6MUT - chains E and G of the 8 polymer chains in the assembly; structure by electron microscopy, 3.10 A resolution.

[Chain E]
Protein: Uncharacterized protein Csm4
Source organism: Thermococcus onnurineus
Reference sequence: B6YWC1 (B6YWC1_THEON); numbering as in UniProt (aligned over 1-289)
Sequence (289 residues; row label = number of the first residue in the row):
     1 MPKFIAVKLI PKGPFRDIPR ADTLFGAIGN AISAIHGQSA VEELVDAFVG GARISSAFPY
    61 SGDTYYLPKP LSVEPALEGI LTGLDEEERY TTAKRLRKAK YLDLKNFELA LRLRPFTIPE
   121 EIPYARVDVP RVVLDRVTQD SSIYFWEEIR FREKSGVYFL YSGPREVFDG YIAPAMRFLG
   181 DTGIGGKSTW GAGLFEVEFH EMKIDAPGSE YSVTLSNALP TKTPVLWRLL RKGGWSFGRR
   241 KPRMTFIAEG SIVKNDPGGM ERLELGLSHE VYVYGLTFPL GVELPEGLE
Unresolved in the structure: 1, 288-289
From the paper describing this entry:
  - mutagenesis - Y144A, W235A: unchanged catalytic activity

[Chain G]
Molecule: 38-nt RNA strand
Sequence (38 nucleotides; each row starts with the number of its first residue):
     1 GUGGAAAGGC GGGCAGAGGC GGUUUGCGUA UUGGGCGC
Unresolved in the structure: 21-38

[How chain E and chain G interact]
Pairs across the interface (57; chain E residue first):
  Arg16(E) with G4(G), salt bridge to the phosphate
  Thr23(E) with U2(G), hydrogen bond to the phosphate; G3(G), hydrogen bond to the phosphate
  Phe25(E) with G1(G), phosphate contact
  Gly26(E) with G1(G), phosphate contact; U2(G), phosphate contact
  Ala27(E) with U2(G), sugar contact
  Gly29(E) with G1(G), sugar contact
  Asn30(E) with G1(G), base contact; U2(G), hydrogen bond to the phosphate
  Ser33(E) with G1(G), base contact
  Gln38(E) with G1(G), base contact
  Val41(E) with G1(G), base contact
  Glu42(E) with G1(G), hydrogen bond to the base
  Pro130(E) with G9(G), base contact
  Arg131(E) with G9(G), salt bridge to the phosphate
  Val132(E) with A7(G), sugar contact; G8(G), sugar contact; G9(G), hydrogen bond to the phosphate
  Val133(E) with A7(G), sugar contact; G8(G), phosphate contact
  Leu134(E) with G8(G), hydrogen bond to the phosphate; C10(G), sugar contact
  Arg136(E) with G8(G), salt bridge to the phosphate
  Gln139(E) with G8(G), hydrogen bond to the base; G11(G), sugar contact
  Ser141(E) with G9(G), hydrogen bond to the base; C10(G), hydrogen bond to the base
  Ile143(E) with G9(G), base contact
  Tyr144(E) with A7(G), hydrogen bond to the sugar
  Trp146(E) with A7(G), base contact
  Gly183(E) with U2(G), base contact
  Ile184(E) with U2(G), base contact
  Gly185(E) with U2(G), hydrogen bond to the base; G4(G), phosphate contact
  Gly186(E) with G4(G), hydrogen bond to the phosphate; A5(G), phosphate contact
  Lys187(E) with A5(G), hydrogen bond to the phosphate; A7(G), hydrogen bond to the base
  Ser188(E) with A5(G), phosphate contact
  Thr189(E) with A6(G), phosphate contact
  Lys232(E) with G3(G), salt bridge to the phosphate
  Gly233(E) with G3(G), base contact
  Gly234(E) with G3(G), phosphate contact
  Trp235(E) with U2(G), sugar contact; G3(G), hydrogen bond to the phosphate; G4(G), stacking on the base
  Ser236(E) with G1(G), hydrogen bond to the sugar; U2(G), hydrogen bond to the phosphate
  Phe237(E) with G1(G), sugar contact
  Lys241(E) with U2(G), salt bridge to the phosphate; G3(G), salt bridge to the phosphate
  Arg243(E) with G3(G), hydrogen bond to the base
  His269(E) with G1(G), stacking on the base
  Glu270(E) with G1(G), hydrogen bond to the base
  Val271(E) with U2(G), phosphate contact
  Tyr272(E) with G1(G), sugar contact
Other interface residues (no listed pair), chain E (47 interface residues in all): Val45, Leu179, Thr182, Trp190, Gly238, Arg240

[Overview]
Chain E and chain G form an interface of 47 and 11 residues respectively; the contacts include 19 hydrogen
bonds, 6 salt bridges and 2 aromatic stacking contacts. Among the polar pairs are Glu42(E)-G1(G),
Gln139(E)-G8(G) and Ser141(E)-G9(G). From the paper: Y144A and W235A of chain E leave catalytic activity
unchanged.
Chain E is Uncharacterized protein Csm4 (Thermococcus onnurineus) and chain G is a 38-nt RNA strand; the
structure, Cryo-EM structure of ternary Csm-crRNA-target RNA with anti-tag sequence complex in type III-A
CRISPR-Cas system, was determined by electron microscopy (same publication as 6MUA, 6MUU, 6MUR and 6MUS).
